6XJV - chains A and C of the 20 polymer chains in the assembly; structure by electron microscopy, 4.17 A resolution (low resolution: residue-level contacts below are approximate; hydrogen-bond / salt-bridge calls are withheld).

Chain A (and C):
Name: Calcium uniporter protein, mitochondrial
Source organism: Homo sapiens
Notes: chain C of this document is another copy of the same molecule, construct and numbering; everything in this record applies to it too
Reference sequence: Q8NE86 (MCU_HUMAN); numbering as in UniProt (aligned over 1-351)
Chain sequence (351 residues; numbered 1 to 351; the number before each row is that of its first residue):
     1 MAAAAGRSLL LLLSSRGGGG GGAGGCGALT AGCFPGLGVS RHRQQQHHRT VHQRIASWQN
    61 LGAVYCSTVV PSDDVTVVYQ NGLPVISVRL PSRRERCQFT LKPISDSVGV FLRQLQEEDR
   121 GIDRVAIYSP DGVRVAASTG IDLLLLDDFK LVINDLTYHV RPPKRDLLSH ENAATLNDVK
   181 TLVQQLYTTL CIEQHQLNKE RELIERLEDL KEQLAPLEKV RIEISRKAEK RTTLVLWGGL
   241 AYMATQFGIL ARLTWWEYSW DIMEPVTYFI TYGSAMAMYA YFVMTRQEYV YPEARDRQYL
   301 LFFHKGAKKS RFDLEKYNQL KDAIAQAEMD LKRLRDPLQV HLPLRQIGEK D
Disordered / not traced: 1-73, 347-351 (chain C: 1-73, 342-351)
Swiss-Prot annotation at these positions:
  - region: Thr285 to Val290 (Juxtamembrane helix)
  - motif: Trp260 to Tyr268 (Selectivity filter)
  - binding site (Ca(2+)): Glu264
  - modified residue: Ser57 (Phosphoserine), Ser92 (Phosphoserine), Cys97 (S-glutathionyl cysteine), Lys332 (N6-acetyllysine)
  - mutagenesis: Ser57 (S57A: Decreased MCU current; when associated with A-92), Cys66 (C66A: Does not affect glutathionylation in response to reactive oxygen species), Ser92 (S92A: Decreased MCU current; when associated with A-57; S92A: Impairs calcium uptake, but has no effect on oligomerization and interaction with MICU1 and MICU2), Cys97 (C97A: Abolished glutathionylation in response to reactive oxygen species), Asp123 (D123R: No effect on calcium uptake in presence of high concentrations of calcium. Abolished dimerization of MCU), Lys180 (K180A: No effect on calcium uptake, oligomerization and interaction with MICU1 and MICU2), Cys191 (C191A: Does not affect glutathionylation in response to reactive oxygen species), Leu240 (L240W: Abolished calcium uptake), Ala241 (A241W: Abolished interaction with EMRE/SMDT1 and calcium uptake), Gly248 (G248W: Abolished calcium uptake), Glu257 (E257A: According to a report, inhibits calcium uptake. According to a subsequent report, does not affect greatly calcium uptake; E257S: Does not affect greatly calcium uptake), Ser259 (S259A: Does not inhibit calcium uptake. Strongly reduced sensitivity to ruthenium red inhibition; S259R: Prevents entrance of calcium into the pore), 16 further mutagenesis entries in UniProt

Interface between chain A and chain C:
Pairs across the interface - 61 pairs, chain A then chain C:
  Asn81(A) with Leu146(C)
  Leu90(A) with Arg134(C)
  Arg93(A) with Arg124(C); Arg134(C)
  Glu95(A) with Gly132(C)
  Arg96(A) with Val133(C); Arg134(C)
  Cys97(A) with Arg134(C)
  Gln98(A) with Ser129(C); Val133(C); Arg134(C); Val135(C); Ala136(C)
  Phe99(A) with Ala136(C)
  Thr100(A) with Thr139(C); Leu143(C)
  Gln114(A) with Ser138(C)
  Glu118(A) with Arg134(C); Ala136(C); Ala137(C)
  Leu182(A) with Leu176(C)
  Val183(A) with Leu176(C)
  Leu186(A) with Val179(C)
  Tyr187(A) with Ile104(C)
  Leu236(A) with Tyr279(C)
  Trp237(A) with Val283(C)
  Gly239(A) with Tyr279(C)
  Leu240(A) with Tyr279(C)
  Met243(A) with Tyr272(C); Met276(C); Tyr279(C)
  Ala244(A) with Met276(C)
  Gln246(A) with Tyr272(C)
  Phe247(A) with Tyr272(C); Met276(C)
  Ala251(A) with Phe269(C)
  Thr254(A) with Phe269(C)
  Trp255(A) with Phe269(C)
  Trp260(A) with Glu264(C); Pro265(C)
  Glu264(A) with Glu264(C)
  Thr267(A) with Tyr268(C)
  Thr271(A) with Tyr268(C)
  Val290(A) with Glu288(C)
  Tyr291(A) with Tyr279(C); Phe282(C); Glu288(C)
  Pro292(A) with Phe282(C); Glu288(C)
  Arg295(A) with Phe282(C); Arg286(C)
  Arg335(A) with Gln326(C); Asp330(C)
  Asp336(A) with Arg333(C)
  Val340(A) with Lys199(C)
  Leu342(A) with Lys199(C); Arg333(C); Leu334(C)
  Pro343(A) with Arg333(C)
  Arg345(A) with Met329(C); Arg333(C)
Other interface residues (no listed pair), chain A (45 interface residues in all): Leu83, Leu176, Val179, Leu250, Leu344
Other interface residues (no listed pair), chain C (38 interface residues in all): Tyr128, Asn172, Val266, Ala275, Gln287, Gln339

Summary:
45 residues of chain A face 38 of chain C across their interface. From UniProt: Ca2+-binding residue Glu264(A)
and 27 mutagenesis sites on chain A.
Chain A and chain C are both Calcium uniporter protein, mitochondrial (Homo sapiens); the structure, MCU
holocomplex in High-calcium state, was determined by electron microscopy (same publication as 6XJX).
